PDB entry 4BTK | X-ray diffraction, 2.00 A resolution | chain A

== Chain A ==
Name: Tau-tubulin kinase 1
Organism: Homo sapiens
Notes: EC 2.7.11.1, 2.7.11.26
UniProt: Q5TCY1 (TTBK1_HUMAN); residues 25-337 here correspond to UniProt positions 1-313 (UniProt number = residue number - 24)
Chain sequence (337 residues; numbered 1 to 337; the number before each row is that of its first residue):
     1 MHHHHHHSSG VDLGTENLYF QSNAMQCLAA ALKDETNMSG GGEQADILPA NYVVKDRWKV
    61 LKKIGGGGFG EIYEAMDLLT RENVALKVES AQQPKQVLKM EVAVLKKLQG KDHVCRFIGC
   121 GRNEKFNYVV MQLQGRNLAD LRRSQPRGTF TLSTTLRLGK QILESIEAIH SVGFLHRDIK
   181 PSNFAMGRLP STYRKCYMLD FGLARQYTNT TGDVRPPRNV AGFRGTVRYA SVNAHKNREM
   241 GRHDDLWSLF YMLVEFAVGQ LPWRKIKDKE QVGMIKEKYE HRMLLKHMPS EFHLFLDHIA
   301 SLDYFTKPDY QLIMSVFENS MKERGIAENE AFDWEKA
Not modelled in the structure: 1-45, 67-69, 336-337
Construct notes: expression tag (1-24)
Small-molecule neighbours: DTQ (4-[3-hydroxyanilino]-6,7-dimethoxyquinazoline): Ile-64, Gly-65, Ile-72, Ala-85, Lys-87, Glu-101, Cys-115, Met-131, Gln-132, Leu-133, Gln-134, Gly-135, Leu-199, Asp-200, Phe-201
UniProt features mapped onto this chain:
  - active site: Asp-178 (Proton acceptor)
  - binding site (ATP): Ile-64 to Ile-72, Lys-87

== Overview ==
Chain A binds compound DTQ. From UniProt: active-site residue Asp-178 and 10 ATP-binding residues.
Chain A is Tau-tubulin kinase 1 (Homo sapiens); the structure, TTBK1 in complex with inhibitor, was determined
by X-ray diffraction (same publication as 4BTJ and 4BTM).
